8YGN - chains D and B of the 6 polymer chains in the assembly; structure by electron microscopy, 4.27 A resolution (low resolution: residue-level contacts below are approximate; hydrogen-bond / salt-bridge calls are withheld).

# Chain D
Molecule: SPR
From: Bacillus subtilis A29
UniProtKB: A0A162TY69 (A0A162TY69_BACIU); residue numbers follow UniProt; this construct covers 1-264
Sequence (264 residues; row label = number of the first residue in the row):
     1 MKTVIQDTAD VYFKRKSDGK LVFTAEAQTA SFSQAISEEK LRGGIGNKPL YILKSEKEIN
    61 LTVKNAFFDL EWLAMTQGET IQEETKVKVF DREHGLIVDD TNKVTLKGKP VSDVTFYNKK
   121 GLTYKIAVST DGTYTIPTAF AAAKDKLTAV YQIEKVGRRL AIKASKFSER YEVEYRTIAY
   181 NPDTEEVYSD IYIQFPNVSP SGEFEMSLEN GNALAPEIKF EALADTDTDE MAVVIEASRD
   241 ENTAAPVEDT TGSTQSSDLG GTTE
Not modelled in the structure: 79-167, 241-264

# Chain B
Molecule: SIR2-like domain-containing protein
From: Bacillus subtilis A29
UniProtKB: D4G637 (D4G637_BACNB); residue numbers follow UniProt; this construct covers 1-1005
Sequence (1005 residues; numbered 1 to 1005; the number before each row is that of its first residue):
     1 MVKVDLESKR YGEKLKEVFL MLDNNVVECI KEITESSRNG KLVFFVGAGV STLSDYPQWW
    61 RLVDKYHEEL YGSPKKGNYS SDEYLRIPQI FYNVKGEMAF DGILKDFFQV DKPTNPIHDK
   121 ILAMNPAHVI TTNYDNLIDT ACWKRGKYFS VISAEEDVAN ATSSRYLLKV AGDFRKGFKG
   181 ENVVLKEDDY LNYDQNYPLI SNLMKTIIAT HTIVFIGYGL GDYNINMLLN WVRKLQKDSF
   241 HKPFFIRTDP SPIENETLIY YENKGLRIID AASLIDSNEY DYLERYSAVM DLLIESQENK
   301 FITKDDEVID YIYGKISPLF ALQYIRKIDL KHVFEYDYHF EVNGTVVRHK NKGFGYMERF
   361 FELKESCDER SKLSKKQYER FNALFNFFEK NGVICMAKDA GTLNTSIEIN SLAYHGKYDV
   421 MKKFIEEQSV SIEDDYKKAF FLACLGRWEE SYDLYSNIIL NSIDESNGCV YYLSQINRYR
   481 IYQSITQAVT QFNGLGLLTF GRHYKPFTDE FLARIEREMT NFNIDDLFNG MPFEFQKKYK
   541 ILEFLSDNQF LYDDTVKLFE LTNKVRSEMS EGSYSFGMSS DIVVLLRLYD NLRFLYENCL
   601 WSVSFHEFHQ YIRNSMSLLI EKAEYERTRD IDELGFSFFG KKSGFFMEYY DFVNISRHFK
   661 IDDIKNLERS CSIDKIRFGE QEKIEEYLVG IAEEITKQFS ANGMNVVFYT QFISEAKAAL
   721 YFAKYVKLSE EGLGKIVKAL LFYFPERDLD IGKRYVWLER LTKCNELPKS IISIIDDFLV
   781 LQAEKHIDQN YSEVSSNGLY SRDYGALIKH FEKNFISKRL SEITLCLTQD KQKQIDFLFK
   841 LLPLLSTNAK SHLLSFKSVE NINDLMNGIR IGLIDEFTPE HEELIIEYLE TRKVNYIVEK
   901 EKGIQTFSSN DYMSTFGIWY FLEEINNSKM EEFIGMDDQY DFFVDPENFD YKKFIPSWLK
   961 NYNDKLLGKI AGNKHMKHHV IEVLKERVKN SNDKRYLEIL MNYFI
Not modelled in the structure: 1-22
Construct notes: engineered mutation Ala171 (His in D4G637)
Reported in the primary citation:
  - catalytic residues: Ser51, Asn133, Asp135 (by similarity / conservation)
  - mutagenesis - N133A/H171A, H171A: abolished catalytic activity on SPR TTP
  - mutagenesis - H171A: increased growth in response to TTP

# How chain D and chain B interact
Residue-residue contacts (34):
  Met1(D) - Asn404(B)
  Met1(D) - Thr405(B)
  Met1(D) - Ser406(B)
  Lys2(D) - Thr405(B)
  Lys2(D) - Ser406(B)
  Lys2(D) - Ile407(B)
  Lys2(D) - Tyr589(B)
  Lys2(D) - Glu648(B)
  Thr3(D) - Thr405(B)
  Thr3(D) - Ile407(B)
  Thr3(D) - Glu648(B)
  Val4(D) - Asn404(B)
  Val4(D) - Thr405(B)
  Val4(D) - Leu586(B)
  Ile5(D) - Leu403(B)
  Ile5(D) - Asn404(B)
  Gln6(D) - Thr402(B)
  Gln6(D) - Leu403(B)
  Gln6(D) - Thr405(B)
  Asp7(D) - Gly577(B)
  Ala30(D) - Tyr574(B)
  Ala30(D) - Phe576(B)
  Ser31(D) - Tyr574(B)
  Phe32(D) - Ser573(B)
  Phe32(D) - Tyr574(B)
  Phe32(D) - Phe576(B)
  Ser33(D) - Glu571(B)
  Ser33(D) - Ser573(B)
  Glu58(D) - Glu571(B)
  Ile191(D) - Ser637(B)
  Ile193(D) - Leu634(B)
  Ala213(D) - His339(B)
  Ala213(D) - His349(B)
  Val234(D) - Leu634(B)
Interface residues without a listed pair, chain D (22 interface residues in all): Ala9, Gln28, Thr29, Gln34, Asn212, Glu236
Interface residues without a listed pair, chain B (26 interface residues in all): Asn343, Ser575, Met578, Ile582, Leu585, Glu633, Phe638, Tyr650

# In short
The interface between chain D and chain B involves 22 residues on one side and 26 on the other. The paper
reports catalytic residues Ser51(B), Asn133(B) and Asp135(B); N133A/H171A and H171A of chain B abolish
catalytic activity on SPR TTP.
Here chain D is SPR and chain B is SIR2-like domain-containing protein, both from Bacillus subtilis A29. Entry
8YGN (The Dimer Structure of DSR2-SPR with NAD) was determined by electron microscopy together with 8YGC,
8YGF, 8YGK, 8YGO and 8YGP from the same study.
